Entry 5AKB (X-ray diffraction, 4.71 A resolution (low resolution: residue-level contacts below are approximate; hydrogen-bond / salt-bridge calls are withheld)); this record covers chains A and B of the 4 polymer chains in the assembly.

# Chain A (and B)
Protein: DNA mismatch repair protein muts
From: Escherichia coli K-12
Notes: chain B of this document is another copy of the same molecule, construct and numbering; everything in this record applies to it too
UniProtKB: P23909 (MUTS_ECOLI); residue numbers follow UniProt; this construct covers 1-800
Amino-acid sequence (800 residues; each row starts with the number of its first residue):
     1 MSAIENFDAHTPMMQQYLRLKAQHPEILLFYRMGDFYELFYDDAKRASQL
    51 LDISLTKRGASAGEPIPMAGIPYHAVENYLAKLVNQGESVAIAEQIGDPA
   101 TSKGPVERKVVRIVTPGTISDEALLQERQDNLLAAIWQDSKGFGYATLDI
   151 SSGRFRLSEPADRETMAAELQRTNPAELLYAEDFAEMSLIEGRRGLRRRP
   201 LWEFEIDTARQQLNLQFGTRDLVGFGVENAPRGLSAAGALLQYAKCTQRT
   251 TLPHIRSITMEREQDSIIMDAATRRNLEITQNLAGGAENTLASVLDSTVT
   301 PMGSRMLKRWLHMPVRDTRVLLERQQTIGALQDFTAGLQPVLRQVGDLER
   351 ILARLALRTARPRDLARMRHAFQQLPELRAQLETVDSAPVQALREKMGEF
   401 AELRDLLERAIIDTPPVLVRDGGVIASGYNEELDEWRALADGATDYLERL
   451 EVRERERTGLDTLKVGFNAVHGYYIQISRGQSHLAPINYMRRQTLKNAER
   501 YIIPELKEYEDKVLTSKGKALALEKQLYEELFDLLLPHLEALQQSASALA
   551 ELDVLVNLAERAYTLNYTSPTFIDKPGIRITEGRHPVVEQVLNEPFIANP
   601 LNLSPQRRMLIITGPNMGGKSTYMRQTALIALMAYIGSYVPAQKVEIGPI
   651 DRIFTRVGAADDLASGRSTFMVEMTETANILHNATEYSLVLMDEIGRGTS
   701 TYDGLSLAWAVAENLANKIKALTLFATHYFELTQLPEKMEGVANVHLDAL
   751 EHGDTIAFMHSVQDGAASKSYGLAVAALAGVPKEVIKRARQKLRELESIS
Not modelled in the structure: 1-127, 660-669
Differences from the reference sequence: engineered mutation A93 (Cys in P23909), S235 (Cys in P23909), A239 (Cys in P23909), C246 (Asp in P23909), S297 (Cys in P23909), S569 (Cys in P23909), V711 (Cys in P23909)
Small-molecule neighbours: AMP-PNP (ANP; phosphoaminophosphonic acid-adenylate ester): V588, L592, F596, I597, N599, P615, N616, M617, G618, G619, K620, S621, T622, D693, H760
Curated features (UniProtKB/Swiss-Prot):
  - binding site (ATP): G614 to S621
What the authors report for this chain:
  - conformationally variable residues (domain motion): D265 to S266, G765 to A766
  - mutagenesis - P595A/I597A/M759D: decreased catalytic activity on ATP

# Interface between chain A and chain B
Residue-residue contacts - 94 pairs, chain A then chain B:
  T219(A) with A777(B); L778(B); A779(B)
  R220(A) with L778(B)
  G224(A) with A779(B)
  R420(A) with R420(B)
  A469(A) with K519(B); A522(B)
  V470(A) with K519(B); Q526(B)
  H471(A) with E432(B); K519(B)
  G472(A) with K519(B)
  E510(A) with K519(B)
  D511(A) with T515(B)
  L514(A) with K519(B)
  T515(A) with D511(B)
  K519(A) with A469(B); V470(B); G472(B); E510(B)
  A522(A) with A469(B)
  N616(A) with F670(B); T699(B)
  M617(A) with M671(B)
  G658(A) with A659(B); R697(B)
  A659(A) with G658(B); A659(B); R697(B)
  F670(A) with N616(B)
  M671(A) with M617(B)
  M674(A) with A779(B)
  T675(A) with A779(B)
  A678(A) with A779(B); G780(B)
  H682(A) with G780(B); P782(B)
  D693(A) with R697(B)
  E694(A) with R697(B); G698(B)
  R697(A) with E694(B); R697(B)
  G698(A) with E694(B); H728(B)
  T699(A) with N616(B); H728(B); K769(B); S770(B); Y771(B)
  S700(A) with H728(B)
  Y702(A) with S800(B)
  D703(A) with S770(B)
  L705(A) with L796(B)
  S706(A) with L793(B); L796(B)
  W709(A) with K792(B)
  A710(A) with V785(B)
  E713(A) with R788(B)
  N714(A) with V785(B)
  H728(A) with G698(B); T699(B)
  K769(A) with T699(B)
  S770(A) with T699(B); S700(B); D703(B)
  Y771(A) with T699(B)
  L773(A) with L707(B)
  V775(A) with M671(B)
  L778(A) with T219(B); R220(B); M671(B)
  A779(A) with T219(B); G224(B); M674(B); T675(B); A678(B)
  G780(A) with A678(B); H682(B)
  P782(A) with L681(B); H682(B)
  E784(A) with N714(B)
  V785(A) with A710(B); N714(B)
  R788(A) with E713(B)
  A789(A) with S706(B)
  K792(A) with W709(B)
  L793(A) with Y702(B); S706(B)
  L796(A) with Y702(B); L705(B); S706(B)
  E797(A) with Y702(B)
  S800(A) with Y702(B)
Interface residues without a listed pair, chain A (71 interface residues in all): E432, N468, Q526, G614, E673, T677, L681, L707, V711, K718, G772, A776, A777, V781
Interface residues without a listed pair, chain B (68 interface residues in all): G218, F467, N468, L514, L523, G614, V711, G772, L773, V775, V781, E784, A789, E797

# Summary
71 residues of chain A and 68 residues of chain B are in contact. Ligands of chain A: AMP-PNP. UniProt lists 8
ATP-binding residues on chain A. From the paper: P595A/I597A/M759D of chain A reduce catalytic activity on
ATP; conformational variability at D265(A) and G765(A).
Chain A and chain B are both DNA mismatch repair protein muts (Escherichia coli K-12); the structure, MutS in
complex with the N-terminal domain of MutL - crystal form 1, was determined by X-ray diffraction, deposited
together with 5AKC and 5AKD.
